8HNY - chain A; structure by X-ray diffraction, 2.10 A resolution.

[Chain A]
Protein: Cytochrome P450-F5053
Source organism: Streptomyces sp. NRRL F-5053
UniProt: A0A8I3B027 (A0A8I3B027_9ACTN); numbering as in UniProt (aligned over 1-398)
Sequence (398 residues; numbered 1 to 398; the number before each row is that of its first residue):
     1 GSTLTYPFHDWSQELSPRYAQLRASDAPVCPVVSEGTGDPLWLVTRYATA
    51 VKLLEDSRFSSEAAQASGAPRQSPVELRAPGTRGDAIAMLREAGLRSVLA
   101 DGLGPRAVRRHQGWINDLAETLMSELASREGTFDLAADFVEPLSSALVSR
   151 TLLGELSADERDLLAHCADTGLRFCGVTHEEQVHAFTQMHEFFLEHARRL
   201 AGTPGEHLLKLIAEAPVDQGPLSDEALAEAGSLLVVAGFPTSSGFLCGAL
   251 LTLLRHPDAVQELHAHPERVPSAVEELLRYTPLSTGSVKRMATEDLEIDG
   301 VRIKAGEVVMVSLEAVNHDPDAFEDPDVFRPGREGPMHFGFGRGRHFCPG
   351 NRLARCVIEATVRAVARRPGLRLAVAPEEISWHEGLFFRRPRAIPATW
Not modelled in the structure: 1-2, 218-221
Differences from the reference sequence: engineered mutation S73 (Glu in A0A8I3B027)
Bound ions: heme Fe near C348 (its only coordinating residue here)
Ligand contacts:
  - 5FCWP (2IV; (3S,8AS)-3-[(4-fluoranyl-1H-indol-3-yl)methyl]-2,3,6,7,8,8A-hexahydropyrrolo[1,2-a]pyrazine-1,4-dione): Q72, S73, L77, F174, T241, L283, S284, T285, G286, S287, V288, K289, L313, F387, F388
  - heme (HEM): I87, R91, L103, L147, L152, L233, A237, G238, T241, S242, F245, L283, V288, R290, L313, G340, F341, G342, H346, C348, P349, G350, L353, A354
Reported in the primary citation:
  - specificity-determining residues: F387, F388
  - mutagenesis - F387G: increased catalytic activity on cWLLL and cWLIL
  - mutagenesis - F388N: increased catalytic activity on 7Cl-cWLPL
  - mutagenesis - E73S/F387A/F388N, E73S/F387G/F388N: abolished expression

[In short]
Bound to chain A: heme and 5FCWP. The paper reports that E73S/F387A/F388N and E73S/F387G/F388N abolish
expression; specificity determinants F387 and F388; 4 substitutions were tested in all.
Chain A is Cytochrome P450-F5053 (Streptomyces sp. NRRL F-5053); the structure, Crystal structure of
cytochrome P450 NasF5053 mutant E73S complexed with 5FCWP, was determined by X-ray diffraction together with
8HNZ, 8HO0 and 8HO1 from the same study.
